Entry 4YA1 (X-ray diffraction, 2.90 A resolution); this record covers chains K and W of the 28 polymer chains in the assembly.

Chain K:
Molecule: Proteasome subunit beta type-5
Source organism: Saccharomyces cerevisiae S288c
Notes: EC 3.4.25.1
UniProtKB: P30656 (PSB5_YEAST); residues 1-212 here correspond to UniProt positions 76-287 (UniProt number = residue number + 75)
Sequence (212 residues; row label = number of the first residue in the row):
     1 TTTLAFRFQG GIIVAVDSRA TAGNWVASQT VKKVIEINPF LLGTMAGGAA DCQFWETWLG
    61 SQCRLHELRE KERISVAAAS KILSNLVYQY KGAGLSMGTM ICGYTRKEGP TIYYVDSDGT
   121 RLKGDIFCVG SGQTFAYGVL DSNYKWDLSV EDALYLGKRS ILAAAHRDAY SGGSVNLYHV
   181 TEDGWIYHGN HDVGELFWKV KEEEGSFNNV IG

Chain W:
Molecule: Proteasome subunit beta type-3
Source organism: Saccharomyces cerevisiae S288c
Notes: EC 3.4.25.1
UniProtKB: P25451 (PSB3_YEAST); residues 0-204 here correspond to UniProt positions 1-205 (UniProt number = residue number + 1)
Sequence (205 residues; numbered 0 to 204; the number before each row is that of its first residue; numbering starts at 0):
     0 MSDPSSINGG IVVAMTGKDC VAIACDLRLG SQSLGVSNKF EKIFHYGHVF LGITGLATDV
    60 TTLNEMFRYK TNLYKLKEER AIEPETFTQL VSSSLYERRF GPYFVGPVVA GINSKSGKPF
   120 IAGFDLIGCI DEAKDFIVSG TASDQLFGMC ESLYEPNLEP EDLFETISQA LLNAADRDAL
   180 SGWGAVVYII KKDEVVKRYL KMRQD
Disordered / not traced: 0
Swiss-Prot annotation at these positions:
  - modified residue: Ser30 (Phosphoserine)
  - cross-link: Lys69 (Glycyl lysine isopeptide (Lys-Gly) (interchain with G-Cter in ubiquitin))

Interface between chain K and chain W:
Pairs across the interface - 44 pairs, chain K then chain W:
  Arg19(K) - Asp204(W)  salt bridge
  Asn24(K) - Ser5(W)
  Asn24(K) - Asp177(W)
  Asn24(K) - Ala178(W)  hydrogen bond (backbone-backbone)
  Asn24(K) - Leu179(W)
  Trp25(K) - Gln144(W)
  Trp25(K) - Arg176(W)
  Val26(K) - Arg176(W)  hydrogen bond (backbone-side chain)
  Val26(K) - Asp177(W)
  Val26(K) - Ala178(W)
  Ala27(K) - Arg176(W)  hydrogen bond (backbone-side chain)
  Ser28(K) - Arg176(W)
  Gln29(K) - Asp175(W)  hydrogen bond (side chain-backbone)
  Phe135(K) - Leu33(W)  hydrophobic
  Ala165(K) - Asp204(W)
  His166(K) - Trp182(W)  hydrogen bond (backbone-side chain)
  His166(K) - Gln203(W)  hydrogen bond (side chain-backbone)
  Arg167(K) - Ser32(W)
  Arg167(K) - Leu33(W)
  Arg167(K) - Gly34(W)  hydrogen bond (side chain-backbone)
  Asp168(K) - Ser32(W)
  Ala169(K) - Arg27(W)
  Ala169(K) - Ser32(W)  hydrogen bond (backbone-backbone)
  Ala169(K) - Ala178(W)
  Ala169(K) - Leu179(W)  hydrophobic
  Tyr170(K) - Ser32(W)
  Tyr170(K) - Ala178(W)  hydrophobic
  Ser171(K) - Asp204(W)
  Gly172(K) - Asp204(W)
  Gly173(K) - Arg202(W)  hydrogen bond (backbone-side chain)
  Gly173(K) - Asp204(W)  hydrogen bond (backbone-side chain)
  Asp192(K) - Arg202(W)  salt bridge
  Val193(K) - Arg202(W)
  Val193(K) - Asp204(W)
  Gly194(K) - Arg202(W)
  Phe197(K) - Gln203(W)
  Trp198(K) - Lys200(W)
  Trp198(K) - Met201(W)
  Trp198(K) - Gln203(W)
  Asn209(K) - Asn37(W)
  Asn209(K) - Lys38(W)  hydrogen bond (backbone-side chain)
  Val210(K) - Asn37(W)
  Val210(K) - Gln203(W)
  Gly212(K) - Lys200(W)  hydrogen bond (backbone-side chain)
Other interface residues (no listed pair), chain K (27 interface residues in all): Thr21, Ile211
Other interface residues (no listed pair), chain W (22 interface residues in all): Gln31, Val35, Thr140

Overview:
Chain K and chain W form an interface of 27 and 22 residues respectively; the contacts include 12 hydrogen
bonds and 2 salt bridges. Polar pairs include Arg19(K)-Asp204(W), Asp192(K)-Arg202(W) and Val26(K)-Arg176(W).
Chain K is Proteasome subunit beta type-5 and chain W is Proteasome subunit beta type-3, both from
Saccharomyces cerevisiae S288c; the structure, Yeast 20S proteasome beta2-H116N mutant, was determined by
X-ray diffraction together with 4Y69, 4Y6A, 4Y6V, 4Y6Z, 4Y70, 4Y74 and 34 further entries from the same study.
